PDB entry 8DD7 | electron microscopy, 3.30 A resolution | chains A and B

[Chain A]
Protein: Methylated-DNA--protein-cysteine methyltransferase, Cryptochrome-1 fusion
Source organism: Homo sapiens
UniProt: chimeric construct of E5BBQ0, O77059: residues -188 to -8 from E5BBQ0 (E5BBQ0_HUMAN) positions 1-181 (UniProt number = residue number + 189); residues 1-520 from O77059 positions 1-520 (same numbers)
Amino-acid sequence (746 residues; each row starts with the number of its first residue; numbers below 1 keep their minus sign (Met-225 is residue -225)):
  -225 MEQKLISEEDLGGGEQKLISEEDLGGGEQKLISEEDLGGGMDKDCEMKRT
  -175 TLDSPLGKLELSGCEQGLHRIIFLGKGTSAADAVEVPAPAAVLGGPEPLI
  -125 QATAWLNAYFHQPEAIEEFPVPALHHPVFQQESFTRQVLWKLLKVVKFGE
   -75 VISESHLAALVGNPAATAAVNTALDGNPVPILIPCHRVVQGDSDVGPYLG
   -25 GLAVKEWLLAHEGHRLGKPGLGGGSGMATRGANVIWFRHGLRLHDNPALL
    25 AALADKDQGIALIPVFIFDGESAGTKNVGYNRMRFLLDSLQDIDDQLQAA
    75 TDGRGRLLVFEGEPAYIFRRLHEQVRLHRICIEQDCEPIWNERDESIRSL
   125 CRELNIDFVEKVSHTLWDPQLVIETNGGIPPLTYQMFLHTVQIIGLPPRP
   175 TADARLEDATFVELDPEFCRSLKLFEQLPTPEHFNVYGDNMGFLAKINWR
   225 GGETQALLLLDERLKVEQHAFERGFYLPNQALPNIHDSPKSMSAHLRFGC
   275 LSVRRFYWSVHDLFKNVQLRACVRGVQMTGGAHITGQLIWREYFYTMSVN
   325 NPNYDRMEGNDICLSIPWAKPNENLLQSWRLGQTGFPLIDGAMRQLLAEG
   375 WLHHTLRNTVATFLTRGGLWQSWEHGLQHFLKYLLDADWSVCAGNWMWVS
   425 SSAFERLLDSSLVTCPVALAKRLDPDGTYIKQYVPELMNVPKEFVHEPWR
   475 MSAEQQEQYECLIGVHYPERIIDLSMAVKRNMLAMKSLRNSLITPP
Not modelled in the structure: -225 to 2, 519-520
Differences from the reference sequence: initiating methionine (-225); expression tag (-224 to -189); conflict Gly-187 (Pro2 in E5BBQ0), Met-185 (Ser4 in E5BBQ0), Arg-156 (Glu33 in E5BBQ0), Ile-126 (Met63 in E5BBQ0), Glu-72 (Tyr117 in E5BBQ0), Val-65 (Ala124 in E5BBQ0), Asn-55 (Lys134 in E5BBQ0), Asp-51 (Ser138 in E5BBQ0), Ser-33 (Leu156 in E5BBQ0), Pro-29 (Gly160 in E5BBQ0), Leu-27 (Glu162 in E5BBQ0); linker (-7 to 0)
Small-molecule neighbours: FAD (flavin-adenine dinucleotide): Arg237, Asn253, Gln254, Lys264, Ser265, Met266, Ser267, Leu270, Phe280, Gln311, Leu312, Trp314, Arg315, Phe318, Trp375, Leu376, His378, Arg381, Asn382, Ala385, Phe404, Leu408, Asp410, Ala411, Asp412, Val415, Cys416, Asn419, Trp420
Curated features (UniProtKB/Swiss-Prot):
  - binding site (FAD): Arg237, Ser265, Ser267, Gln311, His378, Asp410 to Asp412, Cys416, Asn419
From the paper describing this entry:
  - binding site for flavin-adenine dinucleotide: Arg237, Asn253, Gln254, Gln311
  - conformationally variable residues (helix shift, loop rearrangement, side-chain flip): Arg237, Ser262 to Lys264, Gln311, Phe318, His378, Arg381, Asp410
  - mutagenesis - H377L: increased binding to Protein timeless, Methylated-DNA--protein-cysteine methyltransferase fusion (chain B) (citing earlier work)
  - contacts within the chain: Asn253-His377 (hydrogen bond)

[Chain B]
Protein: Protein timeless, Methylated-DNA--protein-cysteine methyltransferase fusion
Source organism: Drosophila melanogaster
Notes: EC 2.1.1.63
UniProt: chimeric construct of P49021, E5BBQ0: residues 1-1398 from P49021 (TIM_DROME) positions 1-1398 (same numbers); residues 1406-1582 from E5BBQ0 positions 5-181 (UniProt number = residue number - 1401)
Amino-acid sequence (1618 residues; each row starts with the number of its first residue):
     1 MDWLLATPQLYSAFSSLGCLEGDTYVVNPNALAILEEINYKLTYEDQTLR
    51 TFRRAIGFGQNVRSDLIPLLENAKDDAVLESVIRILVNLTVPVECLFSVD
   101 VMYRTDVGRHTIFELNKLLYTSKEAFTEARSTKSVVEYMKHILESDPKLS
   151 PHKCDQINNCLLLLRNILHIPETHAHCVMPMMQSMPHGISMQNTILWNLF
   201 IQSIDKLLLYLMTCPQRAFWGVTMVQLIALIYKDQHVSTLQKLLSLWFEA
   251 SLSESSEDNESNTSPPKQGSGDSSPMLTSDPTSDSSDNGSNGRGMGGGMR
   301 EGTAATLQEVSRKGQEYQNAMARVPADKPDGSEEASDMTGNDSEQPGSPE
   351 QSQPAGESMDDGDYEDQRHRQLNEHGEEDEDEDEVEEEEYLQLGPASEPL
   401 NLTQQPADKVNNTTNPTSSAPQGCLGNEPFKPPPPLPVRASTSAHAQMQK
   451 FNESSYASHVSAVKLGQKSPHAGQLQLTKGKCCPQKRECPSSQSELSDCG
   501 YGTQVENQESISTSSNDDDGPQGKPQHQKPPCNTKPRNKPRTIMSPMDKK
   551 ELRRKKLVKRSKSSLINMKGLVQHTPTDDDISNLLKEFTVDFLLKGYSYL
   601 VEELHMQLLSNAKVPIDTSHFFWLVTYFLKFAAQLELDMEHIDTILTYDV
   651 LSYLTYEGVSLCEQLELNARQEGSDLKPYLRRMHLVVTAIREFLQAIDTY
   701 NKVTHLNEDDKAHLRQLQLQISEMSDLRCLFVLLLRRFNPSIHSKQYLQD
   751 LVVTNHILLLILDSSAKLGGCQTIRLSEHITQFATLEVMHYYGILLEDFN
   801 NNGEFVNDCIFTMMHHIGGDLGQIGVLFQPIILKTYSRIWEADYELCDDW
   851 SDLIEYVIHKFMNTPPKSPLTIPTTSLTEMTKEHNQEHTVCSWSQEEMDT
   901 LYWYYVQSKKNNDIVGKIVKLFSNNGNKLKTRISIIQQLLQQDIITLLEY
   951 DDLMKFEDAEYQRTLLTTPTSATTESGIEIKECAYGKPSDDVQILLDLII
  1001 KENKAQHLLWLQRILIECCFVKLTLRSGLKVPEGDHIMEPVAYHCICKQK
  1051 SIPVVQWNNEQSTTMLYQPFVLLLHKLGIQLPADAGSIFARIPDYWTPET
  1101 MYGLAKKLGPLDKLNLKFDASELEDATASSPSRYHHTGPRNSLSSVSSLD
  1151 VDLGDTEELALIPEVDAAVEKAHAMASTPSPSEIFAVPKTKHCNSIIRYT
  1201 PDPTPPVPNWLQLVMRSKCNHRTGPSGDPSDCIGSSSTTVDDEGFGKSIS
  1251 AATSQAASTSMSTVNPTTTLSLNMLNTFMGSHNENSSSSGCGGTVSSLSM
  1301 VALMSTGAAGGGGNTSGLEMDVDASMKSSFERLEVNGSHFSRANNLDQEY
  1351 SAMVASVYEKEKELNSDNVSLASDLTRMYVSDEDDRLERTEIRVPHYHLE
  1401 GGSGMDKDCEMKRTTLDSPLGKLELSGCEQGLHRIIFLGKGTSAADAVEV
  1451 PAPAAVLGGPEPLMQATAWLNAYFHQPEAIEEFPVPALHHPVFQQESFTR
  1501 QVLWKLLKVVKFGEVISYSHLAALAGNPAATAAVKTALSGNPVPILIPCH
  1551 RVVQGDLDVGGYEGGLAVKEWLLAHEGHRLGKPGLGGGGYPYDVPDYART
  1601 GGGSGSRLEEELRRRLTE
Not modelled in the structure: 249-282, 304-544, 867-985, 1143-1208, 1220-1618
Differences from the reference sequence: linker (1399-1405); conflict Arg1434 (Glu33 in E5BBQ0); expression tag (1583-1618)
Curated features (UniProtKB/Swiss-Prot):
  - region: Val237 to Gln268 (Necessary for normal circadian rhythm)
  - motif: Lys550 to Arg560 (Nuclear localization signal)
From the paper describing this entry:
  - binding site for flavin-adenine dinucleotide: Leu4, Leu5
  - mutagenesis - T90A, P92L: decreased binding to importin-alpha1 (citing earlier work)
  - post-translational modification sites: Ser274, Thr278, Thr282, Ser286, Ser290 (citing earlier work)

[Chain A / chain B interface]
Residue-residue contacts (77):
  Leu156(A) - Trp1210(B)  hydrogen bond (backbone-side chain)
  Tyr158(A) - Met1(B)  hydrogen bond (side chain-backbone)
  Tyr158(A) - Asp2(B)
  Gln159(A) - Asp2(B)
  Tyr250(A) - Met1(B)  hydrophobic
  Tyr250(A) - Trp3(B)
  Tyr250(A) - Phe58(B)
  Tyr250(A) - Glu114(B)  hydrogen bond
  Leu251(A) - Leu4(B)  hydrophobic
  Gln254(A) - Leu4(B)
  Gln254(A) - Phe58(B)
  Ala255(A) - Phe58(B)  hydrophobic
  Pro257(A) - Tyr11(B)
  Cys296(A) - Met179(B)
  Val297(A) - Met181(B)
  Arg298(A) - Met181(B)
  Gly299(A) - Val178(B)
  Gln301(A) - Phe113(B)
  Thr303(A) - Asp106(B)
  Thr303(A) - Arg109(B)
  Thr303(A) - His110(B)  hydrogen bond (side chain-backbone)
  Thr303(A) - Phe113(B)
  Gly304(A) - Asp106(B)
  His307(A) - His110(B)
  Gln311(A) - Leu4(B)
  Trp314(A) - Met1(B)
  Trp314(A) - Asp2(B)
  Trp314(A) - Leu4(B)
  Trp314(A) - Leu5(B)  hydrophobic
  Tyr317(A) - Trp1210(B)
  Phe318(A) - Leu5(B)  hydrophobic
  Met321(A) - Trp1210(B)  hydrophobic
  Met331(A) - Lys1218(B)
  Asn334(A) - Lys1218(B)  hydrogen bond (backbone-side chain)
  Asp335(A) - Leu1211(B)
  Ile336(A) - Trp1210(B)  hydrophobic
  Ile336(A) - Val1214(B)
  Cys337(A) - Val1214(B)
  Cys337(A) - Lys1218(B)
  Leu338(A) - Ser1217(B)
  Leu338(A) - Lys1218(B)
  Ser339(A) - Lys1218(B)
  His378(A) - Leu4(B)
  Thr379(A) - Pro8(B)
  Asn382(A) - Pro8(B)
  Asn382(A) - Gln9(B)
  Arg390(A) - Gln9(B)
  Asn419(A) - Leu5(B)
  Trp422(A) - Leu5(B)
  Ala427(A) - Trp1210(B)
  Ala427(A) - Val1214(B)
  Phe428(A) - Trp1210(B)
  Glu429(A) - Trp1210(B)  hydrogen bond
  Ser435(A) - Glu37(B)
  Ser435(A) - Lys41(B)
  Leu436(A) - Gln9(B)
  Leu436(A) - Ile34(B)  hydrophobic
  Val437(A) - Ser12(B)  hydrogen bond (backbone-side chain)
  Thr438(A) - Pro8(B)
  Thr438(A) - Gln9(B)
  Thr438(A) - Ser12(B)
  Cys439(A) - Ser12(B)
  Ala442(A) - Ser15(B)  hydrogen bond (backbone-side chain)
  Ala442(A) - Ser16(B)
  Leu443(A) - Ser12(B)
  Leu443(A) - Ser15(B)
  Lys445(A) - Cys19(B)
  Arg446(A) - Tyr11(B)
  Arg446(A) - Ser15(B)
  Arg446(A) - Asn61(B)
  Arg446(A) - Ser64(B)  hydrogen bond
  Arg446(A) - Asp65(B)  salt bridge
  Leu447(A) - Tyr11(B)  hydrophobic
  Arg474(A) - Glu21(B)  salt bridge
  Lys503(A) - Asn30(B)
  Leu516(A) - Leu1213(B)  hydrophobic
  Leu516(A) - Ser1217(B)
Also at the interface, not in a pair above, chain A (59 interface residues in all): Gly248, Met302, Gly305, Gly310, Ser426, Arg430, Leu431, Ser434, Glu471
Also at the interface, not in a pair above, chain B (42 interface residues in all): Ala6, Thr7, Ala13, Leu49, Thr51, Gln183, Asn1209
From the paper, about this interface:
  - specific contacts: Tyr158(A)-Met1(B), Tyr250(A)-Met1(B), Leu251(A)-Met1(B), Gly310(A)-Met1(B), His378(A)-Leu5(B), Leu4(B)-Trp314(A), Leu5(B)-Trp314(A)
  - interface residues, chain B: Phe58(B), Asn1209(B)

[Overview]
The interface between chain A and chain B involves 59 residues on one side and 42 on the other, with 9
hydrogen bonds and 2 salt bridges. Polar contacts include Arg446(A)-Asp65(B), Arg474(A)-Glu21(B) and
Leu156(A)-Trp1210(B). The paper describes contacts between Tyr158(A) and Met1(B), Tyr250(A) and Met1(B) and
Leu251(A) and Met1(B) among others. The paper reports a binding site for flavin-adenine dinucleotide at
Arg237(A), Asn253(A) and Leu4(B) among others; T90A and P92L of chain B reduce binding to importin-alpha1.
Here chain A is Methylated-DNA--protein-cysteine methyltransferase, Cryptochrome-1 fusion (Homo sapiens) and
chain B is Protein timeless, Methylated-DNA--protein-cysteine methyltransferase fusion (Drosophila
melanogaster). Entry 8DD7 (The Cryo-EM structure of Drosophila Cryptochrome in complex with Timeless) was
determined by electron microscopy.
